PDB entry 7WBV | electron microscopy, 4.10 A resolution (low resolution: residue-level contacts below are approximate; hydrogen-bond / salt-bridge calls are withheld) | chains B and T of the 26 polymer chains in the assembly

[Chain B]
Molecule: DNA-directed RNA polymerase subunit beta
Source organism: Komagataella phaffii
Notes: EC 2.7.7.6
Reference sequence: C4QZQ7 (C4QZQ7_KOMPG); numbering as in UniProt (aligned over 1-1227)
Sequence (1227 residues; numbered 1 to 1227; the number before each row is that of its first residue):
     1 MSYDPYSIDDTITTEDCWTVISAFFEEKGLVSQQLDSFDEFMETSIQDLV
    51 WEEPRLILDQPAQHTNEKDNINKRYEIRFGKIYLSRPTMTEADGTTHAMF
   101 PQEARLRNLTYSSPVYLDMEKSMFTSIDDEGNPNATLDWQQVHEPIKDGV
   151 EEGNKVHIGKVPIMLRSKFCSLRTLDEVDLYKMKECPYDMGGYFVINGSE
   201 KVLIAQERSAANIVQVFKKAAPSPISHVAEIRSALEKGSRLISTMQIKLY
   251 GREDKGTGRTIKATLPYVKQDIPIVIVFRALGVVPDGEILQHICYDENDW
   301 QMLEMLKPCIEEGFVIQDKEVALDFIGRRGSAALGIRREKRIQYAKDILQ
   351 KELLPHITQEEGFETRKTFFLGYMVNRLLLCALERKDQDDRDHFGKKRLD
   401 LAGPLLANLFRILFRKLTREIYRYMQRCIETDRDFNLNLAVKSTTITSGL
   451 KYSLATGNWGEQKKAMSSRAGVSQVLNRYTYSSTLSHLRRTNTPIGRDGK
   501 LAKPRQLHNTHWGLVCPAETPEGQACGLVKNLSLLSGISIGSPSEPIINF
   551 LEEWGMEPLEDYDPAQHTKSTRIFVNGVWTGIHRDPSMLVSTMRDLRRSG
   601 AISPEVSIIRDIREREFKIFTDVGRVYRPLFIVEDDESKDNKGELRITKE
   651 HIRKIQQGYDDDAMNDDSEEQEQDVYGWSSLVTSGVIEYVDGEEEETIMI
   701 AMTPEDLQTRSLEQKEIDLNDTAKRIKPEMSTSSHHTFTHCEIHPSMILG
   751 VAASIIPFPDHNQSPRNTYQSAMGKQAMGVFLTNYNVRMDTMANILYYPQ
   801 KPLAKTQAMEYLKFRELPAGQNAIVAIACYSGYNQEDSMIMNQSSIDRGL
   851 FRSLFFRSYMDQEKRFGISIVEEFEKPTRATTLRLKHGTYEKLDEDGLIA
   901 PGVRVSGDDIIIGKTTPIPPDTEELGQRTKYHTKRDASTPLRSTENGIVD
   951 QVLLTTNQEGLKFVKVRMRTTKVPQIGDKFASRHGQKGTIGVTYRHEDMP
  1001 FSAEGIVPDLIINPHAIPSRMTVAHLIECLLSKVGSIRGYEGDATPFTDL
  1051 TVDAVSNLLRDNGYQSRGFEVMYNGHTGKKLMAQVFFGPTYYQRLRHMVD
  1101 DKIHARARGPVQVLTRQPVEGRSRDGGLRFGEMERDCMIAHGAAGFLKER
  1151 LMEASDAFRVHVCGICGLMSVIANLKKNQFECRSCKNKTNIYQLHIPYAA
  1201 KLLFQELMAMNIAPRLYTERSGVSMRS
Disordered / not traced: 1-8, 65-68, 129-152, 663-674, 712-718, 921-930, 1223-1227
Metal / ion sites: Zn2+: Cys1163, Cys1166, Cys1182, Cys1185

[Chain T]
Molecule: 198-nt DNA strand
Sequence (198 nucleotides; each row starts with the number of its first residue; numbers below 1 keep their minus sign (DA-72 is residue -72)):
   -72 ATCAGAATCCCGGTGCCGAGGCCGCTCAATTGGTCGTAGACAGCTCTAGC
   -22 ACCGCTTAAACGCACGTACGCGCTGTCCCCCGCGTTTTAACCGCCAAGGG
    28 GATTACACCCAAGACACCAGGCACGAGACAGAAAAACACAACGAAAACGG
    78 CCACCACCCAAACACACCAAACACAAGAGCTAATTGACTGACGTAAGC
Disordered / not traced: 87-125

[How chain B and chain T interact]
Pairs across the interface (22):
  Ser199(B) - DA72(T)
  Lys201(B) - DA71(T)
  Lys201(B) - DA72(T)
  Arg427(B) - DG77(T)
  Tyr452(B) - DA73(T)
  Ala455(B) - DA72(T)
  Thr456(B) - DA72(T)
  Gln462(B) - DA74(T)
  Gln462(B) - DC75(T)
  Val475(B) - DA71(T)
  Asp498(B) - DA63(T)
  Thr791(B) - DA71(T)
  Arg857(B) - DG70(T)
  Arg942(B) - DC69(T)
  Arg942(B) - DG70(T)
  Gly1121(B) - DA68(T)
  Arg1122(B) - DA68(T)
  Ser1123(B) - DC69(T)
  Leu1128(B) - DA67(T)
  Arg1129(B) - DC66(T)
  Arg1129(B) - DA67(T)
  Gly1131(B) - DC66(T)
Other interface residues (no listed pair), chain B (21 interface residues in all): Gln524, Gly1127, Glu1132
Other interface residues (no listed pair), chain T (13 interface residues in all): DC64

[Overview]
21 residues of chain B and 13 residues of chain T are in contact. The Zn2+ site is built by Cys1163(B),
Cys1166(B), Cys1182(B) and Cys1185(B).
Chain B is DNA-directed RNA polymerase subunit beta (Komagataella phaffii) and chain T is a 198-nt DNA strand;
the structure, RNA polymerase II elongation complex bound with Elf1 and Spt4/5, stalled at SHL(-4) of the
nucleosome, was determined by electron microscopy together with 7WBW, 7WBX and 8HE5 from the same study.
